4BRZ - chains A and B; structure by X-ray diffraction, 1.67 A resolution.

Chain A (and B):
Name: Haloalkane dehalogenase
Notes: chain B of this document is another copy of the same molecule, construct and numbering; everything in this record applies to it too
Amino-acid sequence (290 residues; each row starts with the number of its first residue):
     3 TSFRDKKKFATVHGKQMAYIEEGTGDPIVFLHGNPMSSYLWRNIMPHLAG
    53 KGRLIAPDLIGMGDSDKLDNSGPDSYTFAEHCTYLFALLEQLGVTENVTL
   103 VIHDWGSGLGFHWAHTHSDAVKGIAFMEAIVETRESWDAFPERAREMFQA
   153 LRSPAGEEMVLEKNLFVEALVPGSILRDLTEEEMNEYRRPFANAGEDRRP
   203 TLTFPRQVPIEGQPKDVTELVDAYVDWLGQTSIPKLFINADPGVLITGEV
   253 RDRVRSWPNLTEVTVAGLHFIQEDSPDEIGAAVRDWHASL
From the paper describing this entry:
  - catalytic residues: Asp106, Glu130, His271
  - binding site for chloride ion: Asn36, Trp107
  - specificity-determining residues: Arg136, Arg145, Ala146, Ser176, Val210, Leu247, Val252

Chain A / chain B interface:
Contacting residue pairs (40; chain A residue first):
  Pro143(A) with Asp180(B)
  Glu144(A) with Asp180(B), hydrogen bond (backbone-side chain); Leu181(B); Glu183(B); Met186(B); Arg190(B), salt bridge
  Arg145(A) with Pro174(B), hydrogen bond (side chain-backbone); Gly175(B); Ile177(B), hydrogen bond (side chain-backbone); Leu178(B), hydrogen bond (side chain-backbone); Arg179(B); Asp180(B), hydrogen bond (backbone-side chain)
  Arg147(A) with Glu183(B), salt bridge
  Glu148(A) with Glu170(B); Arg190(B)
  Met149(A) with Leu167(B), hydrophobic; Ala171(B), hydrophobic
  Glu160(A) with Glu160(B)
  Lys165(A) with Glu160(B), salt bridge; Lys165(B)
  Glu170(A) with Glu148(B)
  Pro174(A) with Arg145(B), hydrogen bond (backbone-side chain)
  Gly175(A) with Arg145(B); Gly175(B)
  Ile177(A) with Arg145(B), hydrogen bond (backbone-side chain)
  Leu178(A) with Arg145(B), hydrogen bond (backbone-side chain); Leu178(B), hydrophobic; Pro244(B); Leu270(B)
  Arg179(A) with Arg145(B)
  Asp180(A) with Pro143(B); Glu144(B), hydrogen bond (side chain-backbone); Arg145(B), hydrogen bond (side chain-backbone)
  Leu181(A) with Glu144(B)
  Glu183(A) with Arg147(B), salt bridge
  Met186(A) with Glu144(B)
  Arg190(A) with Glu144(B), salt bridge; Glu148(B), salt bridge
  Pro244(A) with Leu178(B)
  Leu270(A) with Leu178(B)
Other interface residues (no listed pair), chain A (24 interface residues in all): Leu167, Ala171, Thr182
Other interface residues (no listed pair), chain B (25 interface residues in all): Met149, Met161, Thr182

In short:
Chain A and chain B form an interface of 24 and 25 residues respectively; the contacts include 10 hydrogen
bonds and 6 salt bridges. Polar contacts include Glu144(A)-Arg190(B), Arg147(A)-Glu183(B) and
Lys165(A)-Glu160(B). The paper reports catalytic residues Asp106(A), Glu130(A) and His271(A); a binding site
for chloride ion at Asn36(A) and Trp107(A).
Chain A and chain B are both Haloalkane dehalogenase; the structure, Haloalkane dehalogenase, was determined
by X-ray diffraction together with 4C6H from the same study.
